Entry 6H44 (X-ray diffraction, 2.55 A resolution); this record covers chain A.

Chain A:
Molecule: Tryptophan 6-halogenase
Organism: Streptomyces albogriseolus
Reference sequence: A1E280 (A1E280_STRAO); numbering as in UniProt (aligned over 2-531)
Amino-acid sequence (534 residues; row label = number of the first residue in the row; numbers below 1 keep their minus sign (Gly-2 is residue -2)):
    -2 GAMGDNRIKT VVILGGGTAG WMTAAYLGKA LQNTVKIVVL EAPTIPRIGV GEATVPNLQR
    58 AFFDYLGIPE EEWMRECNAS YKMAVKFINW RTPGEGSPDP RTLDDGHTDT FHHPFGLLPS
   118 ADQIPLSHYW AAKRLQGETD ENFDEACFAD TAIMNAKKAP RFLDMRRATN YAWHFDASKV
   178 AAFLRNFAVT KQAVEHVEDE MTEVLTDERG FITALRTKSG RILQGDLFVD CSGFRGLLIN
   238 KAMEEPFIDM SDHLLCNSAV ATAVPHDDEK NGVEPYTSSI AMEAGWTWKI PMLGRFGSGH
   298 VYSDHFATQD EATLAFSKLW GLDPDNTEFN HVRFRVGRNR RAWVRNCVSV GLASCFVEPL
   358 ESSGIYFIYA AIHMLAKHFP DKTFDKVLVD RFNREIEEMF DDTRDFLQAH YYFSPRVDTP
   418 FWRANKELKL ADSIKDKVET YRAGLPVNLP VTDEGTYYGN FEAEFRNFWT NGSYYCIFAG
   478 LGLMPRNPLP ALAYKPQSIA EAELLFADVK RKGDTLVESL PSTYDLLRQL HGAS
Disordered / not traced: -2 to 1, 530-531
Sequence notes: expression tag (-2 to 1)
Bound ions: K+: Gly222, Asp223
Small-molecule neighbours: tryptophan (TRP): Val52, Pro53, Lys79, Val82, His110, Pro111, Phe112, Gly113, Glu358, Tyr454, Tyr455, Glu461, Phe465, Trp466, Ser470
Curated features (UniProtKB/Swiss-Prot):
  - active site: Lys79
  - binding site (FAD): Gly13, Thr15, Ala16, Ala39, Ile42, Ile45, Val47, Ala50, Met198, Leu349, Ile362
  - binding site (L-tryptophan): Pro111, Tyr454, Tyr455, Glu461, Phe465
  - binding site (chloride): Ser360, Gly361
  - site: Glu358 (Important for activity)
  - mutagenesis: Val52 (V52I: In Thal-RebH5; regioselectivity of chlorination and bromination is almost completely switched from C6 to C7; when associated with I-82; T-360; S-469 and N-470), Lys79 (K79T: Loss of halogenase activity), Val82 (V82I: In Thal-RebH5; regioselectivity of chlorination and bromination is almost completely switched from C6 to C7; when associated with I-52; T-360; S-469 and N-470), Ser360 (S360T: In Thal-RebH5; regioselectivity of chlorination and bromination is almost completely switched from C6 to C7; when associated with I-52; I-82; S-469 and N-470), Gly469 (G469S: In Thal-RebH5; regioselectivity of chlorination and bromination is almost completely switched from C6 to C7; when associated with I-52; I-82; T-360 and N-470), Ser470 (S470N: In Thal-RebH5; regioselectivity of chlorination and bromination is almost completely switched from C6 to C7; when associated with I-52; I-82; T-360 and S-469)
What the authors report for this chain:
  - catalytic residues: Lys79, Glu358
  - binding site for tryptophan: Val52, Pro53, Asn54, Val82, His110, Pro111, Phe112, Gly113, Tyr454, Tyr455, Glu461, Phe465, Trp466, Thr467, Ser470
  - conformationally variable residues (order/disorder transition): Glu38 to Ile45, Thr51, Val52, Pro53, Phe112, Glu358, Asp450 to Asn457, Trp466
  - mutagenesis - V52I/V82I/S360T/G469S/S470N: unchanged catalytic activity on tryptophan

Summary:
Chain A binds tryptophan. Gly222 and Asp223 coordinate K+. Curated annotation (UniProt) lists active-site
residue Lys79, 11 FAD-binding residues, 5 L-tryptophan-binding residues and chloride-binding residues Ser360
and Gly361. The paper reports catalytic residues Lys79 and Glu358; V52I/V82I/S360T/G469S/S470N leave catalytic
activity on tryptophan unchanged.
Chain A is Tryptophan 6-halogenase (Streptomyces albogriseolus); the structure, Flavin-dependent Tryptophan
6-halogenase Thal in complex with tryptophan, was determined by X-ray diffraction together with 6H43 and 6IB5
from the same study.
